PDB entry 4JNT | X-ray diffraction, 4.09 A resolution (low resolution: residue-level contacts below are approximate; hydrogen-bond / salt-bridge calls are withheld) | chains A and B

== Chain A (and B) ==
Protein: Envelope glycoprotein E2
Organism: Bovine viral diarrhea virus 1
Notes: fragment: Ectodomain; chain B of this document is another copy of the same molecule, construct and numbering; everything in this record applies to it too
Reference sequence: P19711 (POLG_BVDVN); residue numbers follow UniProt; this construct covers 693-1030
Amino-acid sequence (338 residues; numbered 693 to 1030; the number before each row is that of its first residue):
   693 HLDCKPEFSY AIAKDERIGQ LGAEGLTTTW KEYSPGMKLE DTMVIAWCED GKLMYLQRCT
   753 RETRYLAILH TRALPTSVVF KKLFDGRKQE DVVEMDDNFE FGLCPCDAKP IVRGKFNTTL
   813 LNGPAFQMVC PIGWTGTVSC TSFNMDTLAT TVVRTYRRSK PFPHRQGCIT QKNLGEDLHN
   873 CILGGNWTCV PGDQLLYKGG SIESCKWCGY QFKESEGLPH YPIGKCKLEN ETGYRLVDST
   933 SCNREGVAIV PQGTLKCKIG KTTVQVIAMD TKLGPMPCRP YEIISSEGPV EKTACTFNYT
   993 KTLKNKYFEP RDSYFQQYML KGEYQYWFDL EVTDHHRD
Unresolved in the structure: 693, 979-984, 1024-1030
Disulfide bonds: Cys696-Cys740, Cys751-Cys798, Cys796-Cys832, Cys822-Cys860, Cys873-Cys881, Cys897-Cys918, Cys900-Cys934, Cys949-Cys970
Glycans and other covalent adducts: N-acetylglucosamine (NAG) linked to Asn809, Asn878, Asn922, Asn990
Construct notes: variant Asp788 (Asn in P19711)
What the authors report for this chain:
  - self-association interface (contacts with another copy of this molecule); pairs are residue here / residue on that copy: Cys987-Cys987 (disulfide)

== Interface between chain A and chain B ==
Contacting residue pairs (6; chain A residue first):
  Cys987(A) - Cys987(B)  disulfide
  Cys987(A) - Thr988(B)
  Tyr1006(A) - Lys1013(B)
  Phe1007(A) - Phe1020(B)
  Lys1013(A) - Tyr1006(B)
  Phe1020(A) - Phe1007(B)
Interface residues without a listed pair, chain A (9 interface residues in all): Ser978, Thr988, Tyr1018, Leu1022
Interface residues without a listed pair, chain B (11 interface residues in all): Ala986, Phe989, Met1011, Leu1012, Tyr1018
Disulfides between the chains: Cys987(A)-Cys987(B)

== Overview ==
Chain A and chain B form an interface of 9 and 11 residues respectively; the contacts include 1 disulfide
bond. N-acetylglucosamine is covalently linked to Asn809(A), Asn878(A), Asn922(A) and Asn990(A). The paper
reports a self-association interface involving Cys987(A).
Both chains are Envelope glycoprotein E2 (Bovine viral diarrhea virus 1). Entry 4JNT (Crystal structure of the
ectodomain of Bovine viral diarrhea virus 1 E2 envelope protein) was determined by X-ray diffraction (same
publication as 4ILD).
